7FEJ - chains 1 and 2 of the 6 polymer chains in the assembly; structure by electron microscopy, 3.91 A resolution.

== Chain 1 ==
Molecule: A/af/72 VP1
Source organism: Foot-and-mouth disease virus
Chain sequence (212 residues; numbered 1 to 212; the number before each row is that of its first residue):
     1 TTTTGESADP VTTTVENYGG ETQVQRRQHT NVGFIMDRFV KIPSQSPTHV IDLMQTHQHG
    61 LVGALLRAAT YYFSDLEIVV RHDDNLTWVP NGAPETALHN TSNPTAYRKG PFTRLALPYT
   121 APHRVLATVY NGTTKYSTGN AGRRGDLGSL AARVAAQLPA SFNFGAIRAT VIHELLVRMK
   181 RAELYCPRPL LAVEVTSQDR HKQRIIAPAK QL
Not modelled in the structure: 135-155, 211-212

== Chain 2 ==
Molecule: A/af/72 VP2
Source organism: Foot-and-mouth disease virus
Chain sequence (218 residues; numbered 1 to 218; the number before each row is that of its first residue):
     1 DKKTEETTLL EDRILTTRNG HTTSTTQSSV GVTYGYSTGE DHVSGPNTSG LETRVTQAER
    61 FFKKHLFDWT TDKAFGHLEK LELPTDHKGV YGHLVDSFAY MRNGWDVEVS AVGNQFNGGC
   121 LLVAMVPEYK DFTLREKYQL TLFPHQFISP RTNMTAHITV PYLGVNRYDQ YKKHKPWTLV
   181 VMVLSPLTVN NSGAGQIKVY ANIAPTYVHV AGELPSKE
Not modelled in the structure: 1-12, 218

== Interface between chain 1 and chain 2 ==
Residue-residue contacts - 44 pairs, chain 1 then chain 2:
  E6(1) - F147(2)  hydrogen bond (backbone-backbone)
  E6(1) - S149(2)  hydrogen bond
  E6(1) - T152(2)
  E6(1) - N153(2)
  S7(1) - V30(2)
  A8(1) - H145(2)
  Y71(1) - E128(2)  hydrogen bond
  Y71(1) - L163(2)  hydrogen bond (side chain-backbone)
  Y71(1) - G164(2)
  H123(1) - N166(2)
  R124(1) - D41(2)  salt bridge
  R124(1) - G164(2)  hydrogen bond (side chain-backbone)
  R124(1) - V165(2)  hydrogen bond (backbone-backbone)
  R124(1) - N166(2)  hydrogen bond (side chain-backbone)
  R124(1) - R167(2)
  V125(1) - V165(2)
  A127(1) - V165(2)  hydrophobic
  V129(1) - E128(2)
  V129(1) - K130(2)
  Y130(1) - H174(2)
  N131(1) - E128(2)
  N131(1) - Y129(2)
  N131(1) - K173(2)
  N131(1) - H174(2)
  N131(1) - K175(2)  hydrogen bond (side chain-backbone)
  N131(1) - T178(2)
  G132(1) - K173(2)
  T133(1) - K173(2)
  T134(1) - K173(2)
  F162(1) - V165(2)  hydrophobic
  P187(1) - F143(2)
  R188(1) - P127(2)  hydrogen bond (side chain-backbone)
  R188(1) - E128(2)  hydrogen bond (side chain-backbone)
  R188(1) - L142(2)
  R188(1) - F143(2)
  P189(1) - E136(2)
  P189(1) - Q139(2)
  P189(1) - L142(2)
  P189(1) - F143(2)
  L191(1) - R135(2)
  L191(1) - E136(2)
  A192(1) - R135(2)  hydrogen bond (backbone-side chain)
  V193(1) - R135(2)  hydrogen bond (backbone-side chain)
  E194(1) - R135(2)
Interface residues without a listed pair, chain 1 (27 interface residues in all): T4, L126, C186, L190, V195
Interface residues without a listed pair, chain 2 (31 interface residues in all): Y36, C120, T133, Q146, R151, P176

== Summary ==
27 residues of chain 1 face 31 of chain 2 across their interface, with 12 hydrogen bonds and 1 salt bridge.
Among the polar pairs are R124(1)-D41(2), E6(1)-S149(2) and Y71(1)-E128(2).
Chain 1 is A/af/72 VP1 and chain 2 is A/af/72 VP2, both from Foot-and-mouth disease virus; the structure,
Complex of FMDV A/AF/72 and bovine neutralizing scFv antibody R55, was determined by electron microscopy
together with 7FEI from the same study.
